Entry 8CMT (electron microscopy, 3.04 A resolution); this record covers chains A and B of the 4 polymer chains in the assembly.

Chain A (and B):
Molecule: Coagulation factor XIII A chain
Organism: Homo sapiens
Notes: EC 2.3.2.13; chain B of this document is another copy of the same molecule, construct and numbering; everything in this record applies to it too
UniProt: P00488 (F13A_HUMAN); residues 1-732 here = UniProt positions 1-732
Amino-acid sequence (732 residues; each row starts with the number of its first residue):
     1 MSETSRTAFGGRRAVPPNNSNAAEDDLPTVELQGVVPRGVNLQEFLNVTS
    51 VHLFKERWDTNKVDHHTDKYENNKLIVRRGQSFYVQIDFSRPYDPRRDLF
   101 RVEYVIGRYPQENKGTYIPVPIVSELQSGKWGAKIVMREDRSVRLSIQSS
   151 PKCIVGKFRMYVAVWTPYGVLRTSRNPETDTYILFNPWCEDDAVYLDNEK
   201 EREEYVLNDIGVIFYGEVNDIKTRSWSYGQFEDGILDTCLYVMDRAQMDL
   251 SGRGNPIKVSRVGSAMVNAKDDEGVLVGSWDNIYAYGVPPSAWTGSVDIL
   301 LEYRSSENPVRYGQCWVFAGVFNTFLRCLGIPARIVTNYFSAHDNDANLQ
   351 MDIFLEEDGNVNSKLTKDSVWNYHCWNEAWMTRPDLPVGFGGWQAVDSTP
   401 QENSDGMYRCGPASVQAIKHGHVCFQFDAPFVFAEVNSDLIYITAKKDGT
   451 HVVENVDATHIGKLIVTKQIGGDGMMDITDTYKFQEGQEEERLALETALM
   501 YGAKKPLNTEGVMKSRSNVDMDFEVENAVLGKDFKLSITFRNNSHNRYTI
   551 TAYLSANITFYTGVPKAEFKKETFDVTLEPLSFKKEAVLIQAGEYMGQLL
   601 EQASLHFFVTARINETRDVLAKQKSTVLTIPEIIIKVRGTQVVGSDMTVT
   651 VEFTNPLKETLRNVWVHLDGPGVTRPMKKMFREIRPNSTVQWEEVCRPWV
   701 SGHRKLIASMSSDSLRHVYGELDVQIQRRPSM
Not modelled in the structure: 1-8, 731-732
Curated features (UniProtKB/Swiss-Prot):
  - active site: Cys315, His374, Asp397
  - binding site (Ca(2+)): Asn437, Asp439, Glu486, Glu491
  - site: Arg38, Gly39 (Cleavage)
  - modified residue: Ser2 (N-acetylserine)
  - glycosylation: Asn614 (N-linked (GlcNAc...) asparagine)
  - natural variant: Val35 (V35L: Higher specific activity), Arg38 (R38Q: In FA13AD), Pro167 (P167L: In FA13AD), Tyr168 (Y168C: In FA13AD), Arg172 (R172Q: In FA13AD), Gly274 (G274V: In FA13AD), Pro290 (P290R: In FA13AD), His343 (H343Y: In FA13AD), Ala347 (A347D: In FA13AD; uncertain significance), Trp376 (W376R: In FA13AD; uncertain significance), Ser414 (S414L: In FA13AD; uncertain significance), Gln416 (Q416R: In FA13AD), 12 further natural variant entries in UniProt

How chain A and chain B interact:
Contacting residue pairs (93; chain A residue first):
  Phe9(A) - Asp281(B)
  Phe9(A) - Phe560(B)  hydrophobic
  Phe9(A) - Val564(B)
  Phe9(A) - Pro565(B)
  Phe9(A) - Lys566(B)
  Phe9(A) - Leu600(B)  hydrophobic
  Gly10(A) - Trp280(B)
  Gly11(A) - Trp280(B)  hydrogen bond (backbone-backbone)
  Gly11(A) - Phe560(B)
  Gly11(A) - Thr562(B)  hydrogen bond (backbone-side chain)
  Gly11(A) - Val564(B)
  Arg12(A) - Trp280(B)
  Arg12(A) - His343(B)
  Arg12(A) - Asp344(B)  salt bridge
  Arg12(A) - Trp371(B)
  Arg12(A) - Pro400(B)  hydrogen bond (side chain-backbone)
  Arg12(A) - Met407(B)
  Arg13(A) - Asp344(B)  salt bridge
  Arg13(A) - Val564(B)
  Ala14(A) - Lys367(B)
  Ala14(A) - Val564(B)
  Leu99(A) - Asp448(B)
  Arg101(A) - Asp448(B)  hydrogen bond (side chain-backbone)
  Gln111(A) - Lys367(B)
  Glu112(A) - His451(B)  salt bridge
  Asn113(A) - Asp352(B)  hydrogen bond
  Asn113(A) - Asp368(B)  hydrogen bond
  Lys114(A) - Asp368(B)  salt bridge
  Trp165(A) - Lys447(B)  hydrogen bond (side chain-backbone)
  Trp165(A) - Asp448(B)  hydrogen bond (side chain-backbone)
  Trp165(A) - Gly449(B)
  Asp249(A) - Glu402(B)
  Ser251(A) - Asp346(B)
  Lys258(A) - Glu402(B)  salt bridge
  Lys258(A) - Asn403(B)  hydrogen bond (side chain-backbone)
  Lys258(A) - Ser404(B)
  Arg261(A) - Ser404(B)
  Arg261(A) - Asp405(B)  salt bridge
  Val262(A) - Gly406(B)
  Trp280(A) - Gly10(B)
  Trp280(A) - Gly11(B)  hydrogen bond (backbone-backbone)
  Trp280(A) - Arg12(B)
  Asp281(A) - Phe9(B)
  His343(A) - Arg12(B)
  Asp344(A) - Arg12(B)  salt bridge
  Asp344(A) - Arg13(B)  salt bridge
  Asp346(A) - Ser251(B)
  Asp352(A) - Asn113(B)  hydrogen bond
  Lys367(A) - Ala14(B)
  Lys367(A) - Gln111(B)
  Asp368(A) - Asn113(B)
  Asp368(A) - Lys114(B)  salt bridge
  Trp371(A) - Arg12(B)
  Pro384(A) - Met500(B)
  Pro384(A) - Tyr501(B)
  Pro384(A) - Gly502(B)
  Asp385(A) - Cys424(B)
  Asp385(A) - Tyr501(B)
  Pro387(A) - Tyr501(B)  hydrophobic
  Pro400(A) - Arg12(B)  hydrogen bond (backbone-side chain)
  Glu402(A) - Asp249(B)
  Glu402(A) - Lys258(B)  salt bridge
  Asn403(A) - Lys258(B)  hydrogen bond (backbone-side chain)
  Ser404(A) - Lys258(B)
  Ser404(A) - Arg261(B)
  Ser404(A) - Phe427(B)
  Asp405(A) - Arg261(B)  salt bridge
  Asp405(A) - Val262(B)
  Met407(A) - Arg13(B)
  Cys424(A) - Asp385(B)
  Phe427(A) - Ser404(B)
  Phe427(A) - Asp405(B)
  Lys447(A) - Trp165(B)  hydrogen bond (backbone-side chain)
  Asp448(A) - Leu99(B)
  Asp448(A) - Trp165(B)
  Gly449(A) - Arg101(B)  hydrogen bond (backbone-side chain)
  Gly449(A) - Trp165(B)
  His451(A) - Glu112(B)  salt bridge
  Met500(A) - Pro384(B)
  Tyr501(A) - Pro384(B)
  Tyr501(A) - Asp385(B)
  Tyr501(A) - Pro387(B)  hydrophobic
  Gly502(A) - Pro384(B)
  Phe560(A) - Phe9(B)  hydrophobic
  Phe560(A) - Gly11(B)
  Thr562(A) - Gly11(B)  hydrogen bond (side chain-backbone)
  Val564(A) - Phe9(B)
  Val564(A) - Gly10(B)
  Val564(A) - Gly11(B)
  Val564(A) - Arg13(B)
  Val564(A) - Ala14(B)
  Lys566(A) - Phe9(B)
  Leu600(A) - Phe9(B)  hydrophobic
Also at the interface, not in a pair above, chain A (61 interface residues in all): Val15, Asn282, Phe354, Leu386, Gln401, Gly406, Arg409, Phe425, Gln426, Thr450, Pro565
Also at the interface, not in a pair above, chain B (62 interface residues in all): Val15, Gln33, Gln247, Asn282, Phe354, Leu386, Arg409, Phe425, Gln426, Thr450

In short:
The interface between chain A and chain B involves 61 residues on one side and 62 on the other, with 16
hydrogen bonds and 12 salt bridges. Polar contacts include Arg12(A)-Asp344(B), Arg13(A)-Asp344(B) and
Glu112(A)-His451(B).
Chain A and chain B are both Coagulation factor XIII A chain (Homo sapiens); the structure, Structure of the
plasma coagulation Factor XIII A2B2 heterotetrameric complex, was determined by electron microscopy (same
publication as 8CMU).
